4X6D - chains A and G of the 4 polymer chains in the assembly; structure by X-ray diffraction, 2.98 A resolution.

# Chain A
Name: T-cell surface glycoprotein CD1a
Source organism: Homo sapiens
Reference sequence: P06126 (CD1A_HUMAN); residues 4-278 here correspond to UniProt positions 21-295 (UniProt number = residue number + 17)
Amino-acid sequence (275 residues; numbered 4 to 278; the number before each row is that of its first residue):
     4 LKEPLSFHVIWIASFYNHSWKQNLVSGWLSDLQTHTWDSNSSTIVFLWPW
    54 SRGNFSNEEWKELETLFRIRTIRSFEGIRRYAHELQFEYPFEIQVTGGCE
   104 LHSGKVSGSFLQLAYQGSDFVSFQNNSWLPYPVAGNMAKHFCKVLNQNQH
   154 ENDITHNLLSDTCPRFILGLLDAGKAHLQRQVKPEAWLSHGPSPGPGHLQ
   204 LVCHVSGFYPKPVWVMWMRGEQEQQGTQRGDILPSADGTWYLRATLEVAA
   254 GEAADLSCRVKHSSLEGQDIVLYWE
Unresolved in the structure: 4-6, 19-23
Construct notes: variant Ile13 (Thr30 in P06126), Trp51 (Cys68 in P06126)
Cystine bridges: Cys102-Cys166, Cys206-Cys261
Glycans and other covalent adducts: glycan linked to Asn57

# Chain G
Name: TCR alpha
Source organism: Homo sapiens
Amino-acid sequence (207 residues; each row starts with the number of its first residue; numbering starts at 0):
     0 QKEVEQDPGPLSVPEGAIVSLNCTYSNSAFQYFMWYRQYSRKGPELLMYT
    50 YSSGNKEDGRFTAQVDKSSKYISLFIRDSQPSDSATYLCAMSTSLPNAGK
   100 STFGDGTTLTVKPNIQNPDPAVYQLRDSKSSDKSVCLFTDFDSQTNVSQS
   150 KDSDVYITDKCVLDMRSMDFKSNSAVAWSNKSDFACANAFNNSIIPEDTF
   200 FPSPESS
Unresolved in the structure: 0-1, 202-206
Cystine bridges: Cys22-Cys88, Cys135-Cys185

# Chain A / chain G interface
Residue-residue contacts (17):
  Glu62(A) - Pro95(G)
  Glu65(A) - Pro95(G)
  Glu65(A) - Asn96(G)  hydrogen bond (side chain-backbone)
  Glu65(A) - Ala97(G)  hydrogen bond (side chain-backbone)
  His153(A) - Tyr48(G)
  Asp156(A) - Tyr50(G)
  Ile157(A) - Leu94(G)  hydrophobic
  His159(A) - Tyr50(G)  hydrogen bond
  Asn160(A) - Tyr31(G)  hydrogen bond
  Asn160(A) - Tyr50(G)
  Asn160(A) - Ser93(G)  hydrogen bond
  Asn160(A) - Leu94(G)  hydrogen bond (side chain-backbone)
  Asp164(A) - Ser93(G)  hydrogen bond
  Thr165(A) - Leu94(G)  hydrogen bond (side chain-backbone)
  Arg168(A) - Ser93(G)
  Arg168(A) - Leu94(G)  hydrogen bond (side chain-backbone)
  Arg168(A) - Pro95(G)
Also at the interface, not in a pair above, chain A (14 interface residues in all): Phe58, Leu66, Leu69, Leu161
Also at the interface, not in a pair above, chain G (10 interface residues in all): Gln30, Gly98

# In short
14 residues of chain A face 10 of chain G across their interface, with 9 hydrogen bonds. Polar pairs include
Glu65(A)-Asn96(G), Glu65(A)-Ala97(G) and His159(A)-Tyr50(G).
Here chain A is T-cell surface glycoprotein CD1a and chain G is TCR alpha, both from Homo sapiens. Entry 4X6D
(CD1a ternary complex with endogenous lipids and BK6 TCR) was determined by X-ray diffraction (same
publication as 4X6F, 4X6B, 4X6C and 4X6E).
